Entry 8RQL (electron microscopy, 3.03 A resolution); this record covers chains A and S of the 5 polymer chains in the assembly.

[Chain A]
Protein: Guanine nucleotide-binding protein G(t) subunit alpha-3
Source organism: Homo sapiens
UniProtKB: A8MTJ3 (GNAT3_HUMAN); aligned in 2 segments with insertions or deletions, so no single offset holds: 1-57 ~ UniProt 1-57; 66-229 ~ UniProt 181-354
Amino-acid sequence (229 residues; numbered 1 to 229; the number before each row is that of its first residue):
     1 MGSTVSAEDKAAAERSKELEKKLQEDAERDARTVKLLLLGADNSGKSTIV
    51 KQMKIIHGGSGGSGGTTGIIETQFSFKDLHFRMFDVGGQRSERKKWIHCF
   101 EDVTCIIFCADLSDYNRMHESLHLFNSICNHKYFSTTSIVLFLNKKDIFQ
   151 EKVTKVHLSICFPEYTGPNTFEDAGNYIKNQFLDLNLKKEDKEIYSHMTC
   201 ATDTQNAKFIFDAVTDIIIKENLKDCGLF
Unresolved in the structure: 1-3, 57-65
Sequence notes: conflict Thr-4 (Gly in A8MTJ3), Val-5 (Ile in A8MTJ3), Ala-7 (Ser in A8MTJ3), Asp-9 (Ser in A8MTJ3), Ala-11 (Glu in A8MTJ3), Ala-12 (Ser in A8MTJ3), Glu-14 (Lys in A8MTJ3), Asp-42 (Gly in A8MTJ3), Asn-43 (Glu in A8MTJ3), Asp-102 (Gly217 in A8MTJ3), Asp-111 (Ala226 in A8MTJ3), Asp-114 (Ala229 in A8MTJ3), Ala-207 (Val332 in A8MTJ3), Ile-210 (Val335 in A8MTJ3); linker (58-65)

[Chain S]
Protein: scFv16
Source organism: Mus musculoides
Notes: antibody fragment or engineered binder
Amino-acid sequence (256 residues; each row starts with the number of its first residue; note: 2 numbers in that range are skipped by the numbering (no residue carries them; nothing is unmodelled there); a row labelled like 121A-121N holds insertion residues (121A, then the next letters in order)):
     1 DVQLVESGGGLVQPGGSRKLSCSASGFAFSSFGMHWVRQAPEKGLEWVAY
    51 ISSGSGTIYYADTVKGRFTISRDDPKNTLFLQMTSLRSEDTAMYYCVRSI
   101 YYYGSSPFDFWGQGTTLTVSS
121A-121N GGGGSGGGGSGGGG
   124 SDIVMTQATSSVPVTPGESVSISCRSSKSLLHSNGNTYLYWFLQRPGQSP
   174 QLLIYRMSNLASGVPDRFSGSGSGTAFTLTISRLEAEDVGVYYCMQHLEY
   224 PLTFGAGTKLELKGSLEVLFQ
Unresolved in the structure: 121A-121N, 236-244
Disulfide bonds: Cys-22/Cys-96, Cys-147/Cys-217

[Interface between chain A and chain S]
Contacting residue pairs (14; chain A residue first):
  Thr-4(A) / His-155(S)  hydrogen bond (backbone-side chain)
  Ser-6(A) / His-155(S)
  Ser-6(A) / Tyr-161(S)  hydrogen bond
  Ser-6(A) / Leu-221(S)
  Ala-7(A) / Leu-221(S)
  Ala-7(A) / Tyr-223(S)  hydrophobic
  Glu-8(A) / Tyr-161(S)
  Asp-9(A) / Asn-157(S)  hydrogen bond
  Asp-9(A) / Tyr-161(S)  hydrogen bond
  Ala-11(A) / Tyr-101(S)  hydrophobic
  Ala-12(A) / Tyr-101(S)
  Glu-14(A) / Ser-52(S)
  Arg-15(A) / Ile-100(S)
  Arg-15(A) / Tyr-101(S)
Interface residues without a listed pair, chain A (11 interface residues in all): Val-5, Glu-18
Interface residues without a listed pair, chain S (15 interface residues in all): Tyr-50, Ser-53, Gly-54, Gly-56, Tyr-102, Ser-156, His-220

[In short]
Chain A and chain S form an interface of 11 and 15 residues respectively, with 4 hydrogen bonds. Polar pairs
include Thr-4(A)/His-155(S), Ser-6(A)/Tyr-161(S) and Asp-9(A)/Asn-157(S).
Chain A is Guanine nucleotide-binding protein G(t) subunit alpha-3 (Homo sapiens) and chain S is scFv16 (Mus
musculoides); the structure, TAS2R14 receptor bound to flufenamic acid and gustducin, was determined by
electron microscopy.
